5F6K - chains C and D of the 7 polymer chains in the assembly; structure by X-ray diffraction, 2.41 A resolution.

Chain C:
Molecule: Histone-lysine N-methyltransferase 2C
Source organism: Homo sapiens
Notes: EC 2.1.1.43
UniProt: Q8NEZ4 (KMT2C_HUMAN); numbering as in UniProt (aligned over 4757-4911)
Amino-acid sequence (159 residues; row label = number of the first residue in the row):
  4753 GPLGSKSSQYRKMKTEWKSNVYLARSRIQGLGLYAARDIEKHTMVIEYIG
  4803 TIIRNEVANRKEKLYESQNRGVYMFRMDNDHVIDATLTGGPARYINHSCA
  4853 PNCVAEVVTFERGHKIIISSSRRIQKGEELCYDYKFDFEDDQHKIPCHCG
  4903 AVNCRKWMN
Disordered / not traced: 4753, 4889-4896
Differences from the reference sequence: expression tag (4753-4756)
Swiss-Prot annotation at these positions:
  - binding site (S-adenosyl-L-methionine): Tyr4825, Asn4848, His4849
  - binding site (Zn(2+)): Cys4851, Cys4899, Cys4901, Cys4906
  - mutagenesis: Arg4779 (R4779P: Confers a WRAD-dependent gain-of-function histone H3 dimethylation activity. Converts H3K4me1 into H3K4me2), Tyr4786 (Y4786F: Confers a WRAD-dependent gain-of-function histone H3 dimethylation activity. Converts H3K4me1 into H3K4me2), Asn4848 (N4848A: Abolishes interaction with S-adenosyl-L-methionine), Gln4877 (Q4877Y: Confers a WRAD-dependent gain-of-function histone H3 dimethylation activity. Converts H3K4me1 into H3K4me2), His4900 (H4900N: Confers a WRAD-dependent gain-of-function histone H3 dimethylation activity. Converts H3K4me1 into H3K4me2)
Metal / ion sites: Zn2+: Cys4851, Cys4899, Cys4901, Cys4906
Ligand contacts: S-adenosylhomocysteine (SAH): Ile4780, Gln4781, Gly4782, Leu4783, Gly4823, Val4824, Tyr4825, Arg4845, Tyr4846, Ile4847, Asn4848, His4849, Tyr4886, Pro4898, Cys4899, His4900, Cys4901, Met4910
What the authors report for this chain:
  - binding site for S-adenosylhomocysteine: Tyr4825
  - contacts within the chain: Tyr4825-Arg4845 (from molecular simulation)
  - conformationally variable residues (side-chain flip): Val4824
  - binding site for peptide ARTKQTARK: Phe4827
  - mutagenesis - R4806A: decreased catalytic activity

Chain D:
Molecule: Retinoblastoma-binding protein 5
Source organism: Homo sapiens
UniProt: Q15291 (RBBP5_HUMAN); residues 330-356 here = UniProt positions 330-356
Amino-acid sequence (27 residues; numbered 330 to 356; the number before each row is that of its first residue):
   330 SAFAPDFKELDENVEYEERESEFDIED
Disordered / not traced: 330-335, 355-356
Swiss-Prot annotation at these positions:
  - modified residue: Ser350 (Phosphoserine)
What the authors report for this chain:
  - mutagenesis - E347A: decreased catalytic activity on all MLL complexes

Chain C / chain D interface:
Contacting residue pairs (37; chain C residue first):
  Lys4766(C) - Asp340(D)  hydrogen bond (side chain-backbone)
  Glu4799(C) - Asn342(D)
  Tyr4800(C) - Asn342(D)
  Ile4801(C) - Leu339(D)
  Ile4801(C) - Asp340(D)
  Ile4801(C) - Glu341(D)
  Ile4801(C) - Asn342(D)
  Gly4802(C) - Asn342(D)  hydrogen bond (backbone-side chain)
  Gly4802(C) - Val343(D)  hydrogen bond (backbone-backbone)
  Thr4803(C) - Val343(D)
  Thr4803(C) - Tyr345(D)
  Ile4804(C) - Val343(D)  hydrogen bond (backbone-backbone)
  Ile4804(C) - Tyr345(D)  hydrogen bond (backbone-backbone)
  Ile4805(C) - Tyr345(D)  hydrophobic
  Arg4806(C) - Glu347(D)  salt bridge
  Arg4806(C) - Phe352(D)
  Glu4808(C) - Phe352(D)
  Val4809(C) - Glu347(D)
  Val4809(C) - Phe352(D)  hydrophobic
  Arg4812(C) - Phe352(D)  hydrogen bond (side chain-backbone)
  Arg4812(C) - Ile354(D)
  Lys4813(C) - Tyr345(D)  hydrogen bond
  Lys4813(C) - Glu351(D)
  Ala4837(C) - Phe336(D)
  Thr4838(C) - Phe336(D)
  Leu4839(C) - Phe336(D)
  Leu4839(C) - Lys337(D)  hydrogen bond (backbone-backbone)
  Thr4840(C) - Phe336(D)
  Thr4840(C) - Lys337(D)  hydrogen bond (side chain-backbone)
  Thr4840(C) - Leu339(D)
  Gly4841(C) - Phe336(D)
  Gly4841(C) - Lys337(D)  hydrogen bond (backbone-backbone)
  Gly4841(C) - Glu338(D)
  Gly4841(C) - Leu339(D)  hydrogen bond (backbone-backbone)
  Gly4842(C) - Glu338(D)
  Pro4843(C) - Glu338(D)
  Arg4845(C) - Phe336(D)
Also at the interface, not in a pair above, chain C (25 interface residues in all): Met4829, Ile4835, His4866, Lys4867
Also at the interface, not in a pair above, chain D (14 interface residues in all): Glu344
The authors on this interface:
  - residue pairs: Thr4803(C)-Val343(D) (hydrophobic contact), Thr4803(C)-Tyr345(D) (hydrophobic contact), Arg4806(C)-Glu347(D) (salt bridge), Arg4845(C)-Phe336(D)
  - interface residues, chain C: Ile4804(C), Val4809(C)
  - hot spots on chain C (mutagenesis) - R4806A: abolished binding to RBBP5-ASH2L
  - hot spots on chain D (mutagenesis) - F336A, E338A/L339A: decreased binding to Histone-lysine N-methyltransferase 2C (chain C)

Summary:
25 residues of chain C and 14 residues of chain D are in contact; the contacts include 11 hydrogen bonds and 1
salt bridge. Polar contacts include Arg4806(C)-Glu347(D), Lys4766(C)-Asp340(D) and Gly4802(C)-Asn342(D). The
authors report hydrophobic contacts between Thr4803(C) and Val343(D) and Thr4803(C) and Tyr345(D); a salt
bridge between Arg4806(C) and Glu347(D); a contact between Arg4845(C) and Phe336(D). The paper reports a
binding site for S-adenosylhomocysteine at Tyr4825(C); F336A and E338A/L339A of chain D reduce binding to
Histone-lysine N-methyltransferase 2C (chain C); 4 substitutions were tested in all.
Here chain C is Histone-lysine N-methyltransferase 2C and chain D is Retinoblastoma-binding protein 5, both
from Homo sapiens. Entry 5F6K (Crystal structure of the MLL3-Ash2L-RbBP5 complex) was determined by X-ray
diffraction together with 5F59, 5F5E and 5F6L from the same study.
